3FLF - chain A; structure by X-ray diffraction, 1.97 A resolution.

[Chain A]
Molecule: Thermolysin
From: Bacillus thermoproteolyticus
Notes: EC 3.4.24.27
UniProt: P00800 (THER_BACTH); residues 1-316 here correspond to UniProt positions 233-548 (UniProt number = residue number + 232)
Amino-acid sequence (316 residues; numbered 1 to 316; the number before each row is that of its first residue):
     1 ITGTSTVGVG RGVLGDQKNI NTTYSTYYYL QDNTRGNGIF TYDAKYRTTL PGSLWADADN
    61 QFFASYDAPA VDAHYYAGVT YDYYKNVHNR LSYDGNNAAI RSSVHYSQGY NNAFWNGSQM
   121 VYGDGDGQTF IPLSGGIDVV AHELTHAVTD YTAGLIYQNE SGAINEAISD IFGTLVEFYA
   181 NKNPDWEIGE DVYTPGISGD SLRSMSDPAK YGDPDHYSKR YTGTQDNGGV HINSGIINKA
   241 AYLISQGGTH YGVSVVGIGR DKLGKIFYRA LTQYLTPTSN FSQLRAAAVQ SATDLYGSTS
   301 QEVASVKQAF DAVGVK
Swiss-Prot annotation at these positions:
  - active site: E143, H231 (Proton donor)
  - binding site (Ca(2+)): D57, D59, Q61, D138, E177, N183, D185, E187, E190, Y193, T194, I197, D200
  - binding site (Zn(2+)): H142, H146, E166
Metal / ion sites: Ca2+ site 1: D57, D59, Q61; Ca2+ site 2: D138, E177, D185, E187, E190; Zn2+: H142, H146, E166 (together with UB3); Ca2+ site 3: E177, N183, D185, E190; Ca2+ site 4: Y193, T194, I197, D200
Residues lining bound ligands: UB3 (N-[(S)-({[(benzyloxy)carbonyl]amino}methyl)(hydroxy)phosphoryl]-L-valyl-L-leucine): N111, N112, A113, F114, W115, N116, F130, L133, V139, H142, E143, H146, Y157, E166, I188, L202, R203, D226, H231

[Summary]
Bound to chain A: compound UB3. The Ca2+ site 1 is built by D57, D59 and Q61. The Ca2+ site 2 is built by
D138, E177, D185, E187 and E190. UniProt lists active-site residues E143 and H231, 13 Ca2+-binding residues
and 3 Zn2+-binding residues.
Chain A is Thermolysin (Bacillus thermoproteolyticus); the structure, Thermolysin inhibition, was determined
by X-ray diffraction together with 3FV4 from the same study.
